Entry 8CM9 (X-ray diffraction, 2.80 A resolution); this record covers chains A and E.

# Chain A
Protein: UDP-N-acetylglucosamine--peptide N-acetylglucosaminyltransferase 110 kDa subunit
From: Homo sapiens
Notes: EC 2.4.1.255
UniProtKB: O15294 (OGT1_HUMAN); residues 323-1041 here = UniProt positions 323-1041
Chain sequence (723 residues; numbered 319 to 1041; the number before each row is that of its first residue):
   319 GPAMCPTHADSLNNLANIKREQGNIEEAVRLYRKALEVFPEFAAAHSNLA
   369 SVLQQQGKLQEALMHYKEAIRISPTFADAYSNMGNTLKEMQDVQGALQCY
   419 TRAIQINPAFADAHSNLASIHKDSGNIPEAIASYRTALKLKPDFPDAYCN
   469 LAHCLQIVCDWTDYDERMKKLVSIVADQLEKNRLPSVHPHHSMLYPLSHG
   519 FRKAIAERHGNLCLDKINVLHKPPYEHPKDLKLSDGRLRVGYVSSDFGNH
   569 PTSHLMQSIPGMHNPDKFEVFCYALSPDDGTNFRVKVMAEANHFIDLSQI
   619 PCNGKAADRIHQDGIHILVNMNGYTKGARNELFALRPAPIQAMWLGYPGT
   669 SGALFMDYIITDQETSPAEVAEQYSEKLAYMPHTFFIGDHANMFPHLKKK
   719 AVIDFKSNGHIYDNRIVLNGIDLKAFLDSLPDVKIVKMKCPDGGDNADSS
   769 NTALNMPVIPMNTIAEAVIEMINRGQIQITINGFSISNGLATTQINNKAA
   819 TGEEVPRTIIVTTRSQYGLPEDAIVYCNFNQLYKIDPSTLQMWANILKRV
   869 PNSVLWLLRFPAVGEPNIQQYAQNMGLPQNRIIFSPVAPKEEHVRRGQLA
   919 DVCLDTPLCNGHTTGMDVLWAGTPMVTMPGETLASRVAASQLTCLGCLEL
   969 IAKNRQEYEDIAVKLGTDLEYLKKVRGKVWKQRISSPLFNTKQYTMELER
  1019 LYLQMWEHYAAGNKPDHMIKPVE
Disordered / not traced: 319-321, 758-770, 1039-1041
Sequence notes: expression tag (319-322)
Residues lining bound ligands: UDP (uridine-5'-diphosphate): Pro569, His572, Phe847, Asn848, Gln849, Lys852, Leu876, Phe878, Pro904, Val905, Ala906, Pro907, Lys908, His911, Arg914, Gly929, His930, Thr931, Thr932, Asp935
Swiss-Prot annotation at these positions:
  - region: Lys991 to Lys1010 (Required for phosphatidylinositol 3,4,5-triphosphate binding)
  - motif: Asp464 to Tyr466 (DFP motif), Lys487 to Pro503 (Nuclear localization signal)
  - active site: His508 (Proton acceptor)
  - binding site (UDP): Gln849, Lys852, Ala906 to Lys908, His911 to Arg914, His930 to Thr932, Asp935
  - modified residue: Thr454 (Phosphothreonine), Tyr989 (Phosphotyrosine)
  - glycosylation: Ser399 (O-linked (GlcNAc) serine)
  - natural variant: Leu538 (L538P: Found in a renal cell carcinoma sample)
  - mutagenesis: Ser391 (S391A: Reduced autoglycosylation), Thr393 (T393V: Reduced autoglycosylation), Ser399 (S399A: Reduced autoglycosylation. Reduced localization to the nucleus), Thr404 (T404V: Reduced autoglycosylation), Thr454 (T454A: Abolished phosphorylation by AMPK. Does not affect ability to regulate mTORC1; T454E: Affects substrate selectivity. Mimics phosphorylation; does not affect ability to regulate mTORC1), Asp461 to Pro463 (Impaired localization to the nucleus), His508 (H508A: Loss of enzyme activity. Moderate increase in KMT2E ubiquitination. Moderate increase in KMT2E ubiquitination; when associated with A-508), His568 (H568A: Reduces enzyme activity by about 95%. Moderate increase in KMT2E ubiquitination; when associated with A-508), His911 (H911A: Reduces enzyme activity by over 90%)
Reported in the primary citation:
  - disease-associated variants - I721V, R792P: decreased binding to Phe-met-pro-lys-tyr-ser-ile (chain E) (proposed by the authors, not directly observed)

# Chain E
Protein: Phe-met-pro-lys-tyr-ser-ile
Chain sequence (7 residues; row label = number of the first residue in the row):
     7 FMPKYSI

# Chain A / chain E interface
Pairs across the interface (25; chain A residue first):
  Phe723(A) with Ile13(E), hydrophobic
  Ile734(A) with Ile13(E), hydrophobic
  Ile787(A) with Ile13(E), hydrophobic
  Ile790(A) with Pro9(E)
  Asn791(A) with Met8(E); Pro9(E); Ser12(E); Ile13(E), hydrogen bond (side chain-backbone)
  Arg792(A) with Met8(E)
  Gly793(A) with Phe7(E)
  Ile795(A) with Phe7(E), hydrophobic
  Asn806(A) with Phe7(E)
  Leu808(A) with Phe7(E); Met8(E)
  Ala809(A) with Phe7(E), hydrophobic
  Gln812(A) with Phe7(E)
  Ser833(A) with Pro9(E); Lys10(E), hydrogen bond (backbone-backbone); Tyr11(E); Ile13(E)
  Gln834(A) with Pro9(E); Lys10(E)
  Gly836(A) with Lys10(E)
  Leu837(A) with Tyr11(E), hydrogen bond (backbone-side chain)
  Glu839(A) with Tyr11(E), hydrogen bond (backbone-side chain)
Also at the interface, not in a pair above, chain A (21 interface residues in all): Thr831, Arg832, Tyr835, Pro838
The authors on this interface:
  - pairs named by the authors: Phe723(A)-Ile13(E) (hydrophobic contact), Ile734(A)-Ile13(E) (hydrophobic contact), Ile787(A)-Ile13(E) (hydrophobic contact), Asn791(A)-Ile13(E) (hydrogen bond), Ser833(A)-Lys10(E) (backbone contact), Leu837(A)-Tyr11(E) (backbone contact)
  - interface residues, chain E: Phe7(E), Ile13(E)

# In short
The interface between chain A and chain E involves 21 residues on one side and 7 on the other; the contacts
include 4 hydrogen bonds. Polar pairs include Asn791(A)-Ile13(E), Leu837(A)-Tyr11(E) and Glu839(A)-Tyr11(E).
The authors report hydrophobic contacts between Phe723(A) and Ile13(E), Ile734(A) and Ile13(E) and Ile787(A)
and Ile13(E); a hydrogen bond between Asn791(A) and Ile13(E); backbone contacts between Ser833(A) and Lys10(E)
and Leu837(A) and Tyr11(E). From the paper: I721V and R792P of chain A reduce binding to
Phe-met-pro-lys-tyr-ser-ile (chain E); interface residues Phe7(E) and Ile13(E).
Chain A is UDP-N-acetylglucosamine--peptide N-acetylglucosaminyltransferase 110 kDa subunit (Homo sapiens) and
chain E is Phe-met-pro-lys-tyr-ser-ile; the structure, Structure of human O-GlcNAc transferase in complex with
UDP and tP11, was determined by X-ray diffraction.
